Entry 8HJU (electron microscopy, 2.80 A resolution); this record covers chains L and T of the 36 polymer chains in the assembly.

[Chain L]
Protein: Reaction center protein L chain
From: Roseiflexus castenholzii DSM 13941
UniProtKB: A7NQE8 (A7NQE8_ROSCS); numbering as in UniProt (aligned over 1-315)
Amino-acid sequence (315 residues; numbered 1 to 315; the number before each row is that of its first residue):
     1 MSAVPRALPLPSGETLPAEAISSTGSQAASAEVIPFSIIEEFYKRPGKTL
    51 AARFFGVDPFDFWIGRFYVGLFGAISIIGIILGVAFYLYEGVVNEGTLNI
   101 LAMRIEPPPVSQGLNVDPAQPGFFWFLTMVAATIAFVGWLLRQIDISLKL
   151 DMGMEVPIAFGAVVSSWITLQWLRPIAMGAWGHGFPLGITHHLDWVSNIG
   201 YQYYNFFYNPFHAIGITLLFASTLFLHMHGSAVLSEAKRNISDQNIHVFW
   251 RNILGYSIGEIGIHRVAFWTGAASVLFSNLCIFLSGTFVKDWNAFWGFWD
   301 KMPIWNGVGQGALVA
Not modelled in the structure: 1-5, 21-28
Bound ions: Fe ion: H229, H264 (shared with 3 residues of chain M)
Small-molecule neighbours:
  - bacteriochlorophyll a (BCL), molecule 1: V84, Y87, F136, W167, L170, F185, I189, T190, H192, L193, V196
  - bacteriochlorophyll a (BCL), molecule 2: F136, F160, V163, V164, S166, W167, L170, W195, V196, S197, I199, G200, Y201, F206, F207, H212, G215, I216, L219, F220, V275, S278, N279, C281, I282
  - bacteriochlorophyll a (BCL), molecule 3: V196, Y201, F207, F220
  - bacteriopheophytin a (BPH), molecule 1: G79, I80, G83, V84, Y87, T128, A132, A135, F136, W139, Q143, V156, A159, F160, V163, W167, F185, L187, G188, I189, H192, L219, G271, A272, V275
  - bacteriopheophytin a (BPH), molecule 2: F207, A213, I216, T217, F220, A221, L224
  - bacteriopheophytin a (BPH), molecule 3: F220, T223, L224, H227, M228, W250, I253, L254
  - Menaquinone 11 (MQE; 2-methyl-3-[(2E,6E,10E,14E,18E,22E,26E,30E,34E,38E)-3,7,11,15,19,23,27,31,35,39,43-undecamethyltetratetraconta-2,6,10,1 4,18,22,26,30,34,38,42-undecaen-1-yl]naphthalene-1,4-dione), molecule 1: F67, Y68, V69, G73, I77, I80, I81, V84, L88, W139, R142
  - Menaquinone 11 (MQE), molecule 2: L218, F225, M228, H229, A232, I246, H247, W250, Y256, S257, I258, G259, E260, I263, V266, W269, T270, A273, F277, F288

[Chain T]
Protein: Alpha subunit of light-harvesting 1
From: Roseiflexus castenholzii DSM 13941
UniProtKB: Q83XD1 (Q83XD1_9CHLR); residue numbers follow UniProt; this construct covers 1-42
Amino-acid sequence (42 residues; each row starts with the number of its first residue):
     1 MKDRPFEFRTSVVVSTLLGLVMALLIHFVVLSSGAFNWLRAP
Not modelled in the structure: 1-3, 42
Small-molecule neighbours:
  - bacteriochlorophyll a (BCL), molecule 1: F6, E7, F8, S11, V12, S15
  - bacteriochlorophyll a (BCL), molecule 2: S11, V14, S15, L18, I26, V30
  - bacteriochlorophyll a (BCL), molecule 3: V12, V13, T16, G19, L20, A23, H27, V30, W38, L39
  - bacteriochlorophyll a (BCL), molecule 4: G19, M22, A23, I26, H27, V30, F36
  - beta,psi-caroten-4-one (KGD), molecule 1: V12, S15, T16, L18, G19, M22, I26, V29
  - beta,psi-caroten-4-one (KGD), molecule 2: L20, A23, L24, H27, F28, W38

[Chain L / chain T interface]
Pairs across the interface (13):
  F55(L) - V13(T)  hydrophobic
  G56(L) - R9(T)  hydrogen bond (backbone-side chain)
  V57(L) - E7(T)
  V57(L) - R9(T)
  V57(L) - T10(T)
  P59(L) - T10(T)
  P59(L) - V13(T)  hydrophobic
  P59(L) - V14(T)  hydrophobic
  V116(L) - S32(T)
  D117(L) - S32(T)
  D117(L) - S33(T)
  P118(L) - S32(T)
  P118(L) - S33(T)
Interface residues without a listed pair, chain L (10 interface residues in all): F60, L71, I75
Interface residues without a listed pair, chain T (8 interface residues in all): L17

[In short]
Chain L and chain T form an interface of 10 and 8 residues respectively; the contacts include 1 hydrogen bond.
The hydrogen-bonded pair is G56(L)-R9(T). Bound to chain L: 3 copies of bacteriochlorophyll a, 3 copies of
bacteriopheophytin a and Menaquinone 11.
Here chain L is Reaction center protein L chain and chain T is Alpha subunit of light-harvesting 1, both from
Roseiflexus castenholzii DSM 13941. Entry 8HJU (Cryo-EM structure of native RC-LH complex from Roseiflexus
castenholzii at 10,000 lux) was determined by electron microscopy together with 8HJV, 8J5O and 8J5P from the
same study.
